PDB entry 8FMS | X-ray diffraction, 3.44 A resolution | chains B and C of the 3 polymer chains in the assembly

# Chain B
Molecule: Troponin T, cardiac muscle
Organism: Homo sapiens
Reference sequence: P45379 (TNNT2_HUMAN); aligned to UniProt positions 193-297 over residues 183-287 (the alignment contains insertions or deletions, so no single offset holds)
Chain sequence (108 residues; each row starts with the number of its first residue):
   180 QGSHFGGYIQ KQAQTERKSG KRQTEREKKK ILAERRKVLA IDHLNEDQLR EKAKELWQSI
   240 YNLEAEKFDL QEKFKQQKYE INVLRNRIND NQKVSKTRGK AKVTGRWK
Unresolved in the structure: 180-204, 272-287
Sequence notes: expression tag (180-182)
Curated features (UniProtKB/Swiss-Prot):
  - modified residue: T194 (Phosphothreonine), S198 (Phosphoserine), T203 (Phosphothreonine)

# Chain C
Molecule: Troponin I, cardiac muscle
Organism: Homo sapiens
Reference sequence: P19429 (TNNI3_HUMAN); residue numbers follow UniProt; this construct covers 32-166
Chain sequence (135 residues; numbered 32 to 166; the number before each row is that of its first residue):
    32 EPHAKKKSKI SASRKLQLKT LLLQIAKQEL EREAEERRGE KGRALSTRAQ PLELAGLGFA
    92 ELQDLARQLH ARVDKVDEER YDIEAKVTKN ITEIADLTQK IFDLRGKFKR PTLRRVRISA
   152 DAMMQALLGA RAKES
Unresolved in the structure: 32-38, 86-87, 136-149, 160-166
Sequence notes: conflict A80 (Cys in P19429), A97 (Cys in P19429)
Curated features (UniProtKB/Swiss-Prot):
  - region: T129 to I149 (Involved in binding TNC and actin)
  - modified residue: S42 (Phosphoserine), S44 (Phosphoserine), T51 (Phosphothreonine), S77 (Phosphoserine), T78 (Phosphothreonine), T129 (Phosphothreonine), T143 (Phosphothreonine), S150 (Phosphoserine), S166 (Phosphoserine)

# Chain B / chain C interface
Contacting residue pairs - 81 pairs, chain B then chain C:
  R215(B) - H101(C)
  R215(B) - D105(C)  salt bridge
  K216(B) - R98(C)
  K216(B) - A102(C)
  V217(B) - R98(C)
  A219(B) - H101(C)
  I220(B) - Q94(C)
  I220(B) - A97(C)
  I220(B) - H101(C)
  D221(B) - Q94(C)
  D221(B) - R98(C)  salt bridge
  E225(B) - F90(C)
  L228(B) - L93(C)  hydrophobic
  L228(B) - A97(C)  hydrophobic
  R229(B) - L85(C)
  A232(B) - L83(C)
  A232(B) - L100(C)
  K233(B) - L83(C)
  L235(B) - A97(C)
  L235(B) - L100(C)  hydrophobic
  L235(B) - H101(C)
  L235(B) - V104(C)  hydrophobic
  W236(B) - A80(C)
  W236(B) - Q81(C)  hydrogen bond (side chain-backbone)
  W236(B) - P82(C)  hydrophobic
  W236(B) - L83(C)
  I239(B) - L100(C)  hydrophobic
  I239(B) - R103(C)
  I239(B) - V104(C)  hydrophobic
  I239(B) - V107(C)  hydrophobic
  Y240(B) - L76(C)
  Y240(B) - A80(C)  hydrophobic
  L242(B) - V104(C)  hydrophobic
  L242(B) - V107(C)  hydrophobic
  L242(B) - D108(C)
  L242(B) - R111(C)
  E243(B) - L76(C)
  E243(B) - R79(C)
  E243(B) - R103(C)  salt bridge
  A244(B) - K72(C)
  A244(B) - L76(C)
  E245(B) - R111(C)  salt bridge
  K246(B) - R79(C)
  K246(B) - E110(C)  salt bridge
  K246(B) - R111(C)
  K246(B) - I114(C)
  F247(B) - R68(C)
  F247(B) - E71(C)
  F247(B) - K72(C)
  F247(B) - A75(C)  hydrophobic
  D248(B) - K72(C)  salt bridge
  L249(B) - R111(C)
  L249(B) - I114(C)
  L249(B) - E115(C)
  L249(B) - V118(C)
  Q250(B) - R79(C)  hydrogen bond
  Q250(B) - I114(C)
  E251(B) - R68(C)  salt bridge
  E251(B) - E71(C)
  K252(B) - V118(C)
  F253(B) - N121(C)
  K254(B) - E71(C)  salt bridge
  Q256(B) - V118(C)  hydrogen bond (side chain-backbone)
  Q256(B) - N121(C)  hydrogen bond
  Q256(B) - I122(C)
  Q256(B) - I125(C)
  E259(B) - I125(C)
  I260(B) - E124(C)
  I260(B) - I125(C)  hydrophobic
  I260(B) - L128(C)  hydrophobic
  L263(B) - I125(C)
  L263(B) - L128(C)  hydrophobic
  L263(B) - T129(C)
  R264(B) - E124(C)  salt bridge
  R266(B) - I132(C)
  I267(B) - L128(C)
  I267(B) - K131(C)
  I267(B) - I132(C)  hydrophobic
  N270(B) - I132(C)
  N270(B) - L135(C)
  Q271(B) - L135(C)
Other interface residues (no listed pair), chain B (38 interface residues in all): K257
Other interface residues (no listed pair), chain C (40 interface residues in all): L88, K117

# Summary
Chain B and chain C form an interface of 38 and 40 residues respectively, with 4 hydrogen bonds and 9 salt
bridges. Among the polar pairs are R215(B)-D105(C), D221(B)-R98(C) and E243(B)-R103(C).
Here chain B is Troponin T, cardiac muscle and chain C is Troponin I, cardiac muscle, both from Homo sapiens.
Entry 8FMS (Complex structure of K210 deletion Troponin complex with neridronate) was determined by X-ray
diffraction.
